PDB entry 7PEU | electron microscopy, 7.20 A resolution (low resolution: residue-level contacts below are approximate; hydrogen-bond / salt-bridge calls are withheld) | chains E and J of the 27 polymer chains in the assembly

== Chain E ==
Name: Histone H3.2
Organism: Homo sapiens
UniProtKB: Q71DI3 (H32_HUMAN); residues 0-135 here correspond to UniProt positions 1-136 (UniProt number = residue number + 1)
Chain sequence (136 residues; row label = number of the first residue in the row; numbering starts at 0):
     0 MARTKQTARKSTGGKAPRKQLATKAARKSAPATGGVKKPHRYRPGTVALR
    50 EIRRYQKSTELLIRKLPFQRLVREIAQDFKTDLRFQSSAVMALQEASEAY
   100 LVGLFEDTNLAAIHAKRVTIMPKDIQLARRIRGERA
Unresolved in the structure: 0-36, 134-135
Differences from the reference sequence: engineered mutation Ala110 (Cys111 in Q71DI3)
Swiss-Prot annotation at these positions:
  - modified residue: Arg2 (Asymmetric dimethylarginine), Thr3 (Phosphothreonine), Lys4 (Allysine), Gln5 (5-glutamyl dopamine), Thr6 (Phosphothreonine), Arg8 (Citrulline), Lys9 (N6,N6,N6-trimethyllysine), Ser10 (ADP-ribosylserine), Thr11 (Phosphothreonine), Lys14 (N6-(2-hydroxyisobutyryl)lysine), Arg17 (Asymmetric dimethylarginine), Lys18 (N6-(2-hydroxyisobutyryl)lysine), Lys23 (N6-(2-hydroxyisobutyryl)lysine), Arg26 (Citrulline), Lys27 (N6,N6,N6-trimethyllysine), Ser28 (ADP-ribosylserine), Lys36 (N6,N6,N6-trimethyllysine), Lys37 (N6-methyllysine), Tyr41 (Phosphotyrosine), Lys56 (N6,N6,N6-trimethyllysine) and 8 more in UniProt
  - lipidation: Lys18 (N6-decanoyllysine)

== Chain J ==
Molecule: 520-nt DNA strand
Organism: synthetic construct
Sequence (520 nucleotides; each row starts with the number of its first residue):
   181 GGCACTGGAACAGGATGTATATATGTGACACGTGCCTGGAGACTAGGGAG
   231 TAATCCCCTTGGCGGTTAAAACGCGGGGGACAGCGCGTACGTGCGTTTAA
   281 GCGGTGCTAGAGCTGTCTACGACCAATTGAGCGGCCTCGGCACCGGGATT
   331 CTCCAGGGGATGTGGATGCTCGGGTCCGGCACTGGAACAGGATGTATATA
   381 TGTGACACGTGCCTGGAGACTAGGGAGTAATCCCCTTGGCGGTTAAAACG
   431 CGGGGGACAGCGCGTACGTGCGTTTAAGCGGTGCTAGAGCTGTCTACGAC
   481 CAATTGAGCGGCCTCGGCACCGGGATTCTCCAGGGGATCCGGATGCTCGG
   531 GTCCGGCACGTGAACAGGATGTATATATGTGACACGTGCCTGGAGACTAG
   581 GGAGTAATCCCCTTGGCGGTTAAAACGCGGGGGACAGCGCGTACGTGCGT
   631 TTAAGCGGTGCTAGAGCTGTCTACGACCAATTGAGCGGCCTCGGCACCGG
   681 GATTCTCCAGGGGATCCGGA

== Chain E / chain J interface ==
Residue-residue contacts - 25 pairs, chain E then chain J:
  Arg40(E) - DG609(J)
  Tyr41(E) - DT686(J)
  Tyr41(E) - DC687(J)
  Arg42(E) - DG612(J)
  Arg42(E) - DC687(J)
  Arg42(E) - DC688(J)
  Thr45(E) - DT686(J)
  Thr45(E) - DC687(J)
  Arg63(E) - DA603(J)
  Arg63(E) - DA604(J)
  Arg72(E) - DT594(J)
  Arg83(E) - DT593(J)
  Arg83(E) - DT594(J)
  Phe84(E) - DT593(J)
  Phe84(E) - DT594(J)
  Gln85(E) - DT593(J)
  Arg116(E) - DA614(J)
  Arg116(E) - DC615(J)
  Val117(E) - DG613(J)
  Val117(E) - DA614(J)
  Thr118(E) - DG613(J)
  Thr118(E) - DA614(J)
  Met120(E) - DA614(J)
  Met120(E) - DC615(J)
  Lys122(E) - DC615(J)
Also at the interface, not in a pair above, chain E (18 interface residues in all): Lys37, His39, Pro43, Gln68

== Overview ==
Chain E and chain J form an interface of 18 and 12 residues respectively.
Here chain E is Histone H3.2 (Homo sapiens) and chain J is a 520-nt DNA strand (synthetic construct). Entry
7PEU (Trinucleosome of the 4x177 nucleosome array containing H1) was determined by electron microscopy (same
publication as 7PET, 7PEV, 7PEW, 7PEX, 7PEY, 7PEZ and 16 further entries).
